7AQR - chains D and G of the 17 polymer chains in the assembly; structure by electron microscopy, 2.91 A resolution.

Chain D:
Protein: NADH dehydrogenase subunit 7
From: Arabidopsis thaliana
UniProt: A0A2P2CLH2 (A0A2P2CLH2_ARATH); residues 1-394 here = UniProt positions 1-394
Chain sequence (394 residues; row label = number of the first residue in the row):
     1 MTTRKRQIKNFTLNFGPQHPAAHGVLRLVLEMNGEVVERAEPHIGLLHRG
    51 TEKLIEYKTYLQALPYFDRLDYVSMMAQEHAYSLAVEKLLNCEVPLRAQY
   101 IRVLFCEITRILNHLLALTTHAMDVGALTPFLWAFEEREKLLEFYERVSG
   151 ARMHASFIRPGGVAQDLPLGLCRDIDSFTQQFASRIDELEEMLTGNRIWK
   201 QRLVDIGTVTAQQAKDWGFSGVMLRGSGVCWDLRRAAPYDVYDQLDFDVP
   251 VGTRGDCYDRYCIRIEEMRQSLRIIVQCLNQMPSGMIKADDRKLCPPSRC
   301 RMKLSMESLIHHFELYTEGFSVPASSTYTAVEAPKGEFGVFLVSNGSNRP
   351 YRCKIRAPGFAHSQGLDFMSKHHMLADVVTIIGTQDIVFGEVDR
Unresolved in the structure: 1-9
Differences from the reference sequence: variant Ser363 (Leu in A0A2P2CLH2)

Chain G:
Protein: NADH dehydrogenase [ubiquinone] iron-sulfur protein 1, mitochondrial
From: Arabidopsis thaliana
Notes: EC 7.1.1.2
UniProt: Q9FGI6 (NDUS1_ARATH); residues 1-748 here = UniProt positions 1-748
Chain sequence (748 residues; numbered 1 to 748; the number before each row is that of its first residue):
     1 MGLGILASRTIRPASRLLQSQTSNFFLRTIVSKPELQSPESAAVSEPEPP
    51 TQILPPRNPVGGARVHFSNPEDAIEVFVDGYAVKVPKGFTVLQACEVAGV
   101 DIPRFCYHSRLSIAGNCRMCLVEVEKSPKPVASCAMPALPGMKIKTDTPI
   151 AKKAREGVMEFLLMNHPLDCPICDQGGECDLQDQSMAFGSDRGRFTEMKR
   201 SVVDKNLGPLVKTVMTRCIQCTRCVRFASEVAGVQDLGILGRGSGEEIGT
   251 YVEKLMTSELSGNVIDICPVGALTSKPFAFKARNWELKATETIDVSDAVG
   301 SNIRVDSRGPEVMRIIPRLNEDINEEWISDKTRFCYDGLKRQRLSDPMIR
   351 DSDGRFKAVSWRDALAVVGDIIHQVKPDEIVGVAGQLSDAESMMVLKDFV
   401 NRMGSDNVWCEGTAAGVDADLRYSYLMNTSISGLENADLFLLIGTQPRVE
   451 AAMVNARICKTVRASNAKVGYVGPPAEFNYDCKHLGTGPDTLKEIAEGRH
   501 PFCTALKNAKNPAIIVGAGLFNRTDKNAILSSVESIAQANNVVRPDWNGL
   551 NFLLQYAAQAAALDLGLIQQSAKALESAKFVYLMGADDVNVDKIPKDAFV
   601 VYQGHHGDKAVYRANVILPASAFTEKEGTYENTEGFTQQTVPAVPTVGDA
   651 RDDWKIVRALSEVSGVKLPYNSIEGVRSRIKSVAPNLVHTDEREPAAFGP
   701 SLKPECKEAMSTTPFQTVVENFYMTNSITRASKIMAQCSAVLLKKPFV
Unresolved in the structure: 1-56, 745-748
Bound ions: 2Fe-2S cluster Fe: Cys106, Cys117, Cys120, Cys134; 4Fe-4S cluster Fe site 1: His166, Cys170, Cys173, Cys179; 4Fe-4S cluster Fe site 2: Cys218, Cys221, Cys224, Cys268
Small-molecule neighbours:
  - 2Fe-2S cluster (FES): Arg104, Phe105, Cys106, Tyr107, Gly115, Asn116, Cys117, Arg118, Met119, Cys120, Ala132, Cys134
  - 4Fe-4S cluster (SF4), molecule 1: His166, Pro167, Asp169, Cys170, Cys173, Gln175, Gly176, Cys179, Leu181, Gln182, Arg217, Val270, Gly271
  - 4Fe-4S cluster (SF4), molecule 2: Met215, Cys218, Ile219, Gln220, Cys221, Thr222, Arg223, Cys224, Ile248, Cys268, Pro269, Val270, Ala272, Leu273

Interface between chain D and chain G:
Pairs across the interface (39):
  Asp290(D) - Asp191(G)
  Asp290(D) - Arg192(G)  salt bridge
  Asp291(D) - Asp191(G)
  Arg292(D) - Asp191(G)  hydrogen bond (backbone-side chain)
  Arg292(D) - Arg192(G)
  Lys293(D) - Met186(G)  hydrogen bond (side chain-backbone)
  Lys293(D) - Gly189(G)
  Lys293(D) - Ser190(G)
  Lys293(D) - Asp191(G)
  Arg301(D) - Gly193(G)
  Met302(D) - Leu168(G)
  Lys303(D) - Leu168(G)
  Leu304(D) - Leu168(G)
  Ser305(D) - Leu168(G)
  Met306(D) - Leu163(G)  hydrophobic
  Met306(D) - His166(G)
  Met306(D) - Pro167(G)
  Met306(D) - Leu168(G)  hydrophobic
  Met306(D) - Cys170(G)  hydrophobic
  Glu307(D) - Leu163(G)
  Glu307(D) - Ser190(G)
  Glu307(D) - Arg192(G)
  Glu307(D) - Gly193(G)  hydrogen bond (side chain-backbone)
  Leu309(D) - Leu168(G)
  Leu309(D) - Asp169(G)
  Leu309(D) - Cys170(G)
  Ile310(D) - Leu163(G)  hydrophobic
  Ile310(D) - Gln182(G)
  His311(D) - Met186(G)  hydrogen bond
  His311(D) - Ser190(G)
  His311(D) - Asp191(G)  salt bridge
  Phe313(D) - Cys170(G)
  Phe313(D) - Gly176(G)
  Phe313(D) - Arg283(G)
  Phe313(D) - Trp285(G)  hydrophobic
  Glu314(D) - Gln182(G)  hydrogen bond
  Glu314(D) - Asp183(G)
  Glu314(D) - Met186(G)
  Thr317(D) - Trp285(G)
Also at the interface, not in a pair above, chain G (22 interface residues in all): Glu160, Pro171, Gly177, Ser185, Lys199

In short:
17 residues of chain D face 22 of chain G across their interface, with 5 hydrogen bonds and 2 salt bridges.
Polar pairs include Asp290(D)-Arg192(G), His311(D)-Asp191(G) and Arg292(D)-Asp191(G). Bound to chain G: 2Fe-2S
cluster and 4Fe-4S cluster.
Chain D is NADH dehydrogenase subunit 7 and chain G is NADH dehydrogenase [ubiquinone] iron-sulfur protein 1,
mitochondrial, both from Arabidopsis thaliana; the structure, Cryo-EM structure of Arabidopsis thaliana
Complex-I (peripheral arm), was determined by electron microscopy together with 7AQQ, 7AQW, 7AR7, 7AR8, 7AR9,
7ARB, 7ARC and 7ARD from the same study.
